PDB entry 4EZH | X-ray diffraction, 2.52 A resolution | chains A and C

Chain A:
Protein: Lysine-specific demethylase 6B
Organism: Mus musculus
Notes: EC 1.14.11.-
UniProtKB: Q5NCY0 (KDM6B_MOUSE); residues 1157-1643 here correspond to UniProt positions 1155-1641 (UniProt number = residue number - 2)
Sequence (486 residues; each row starts with the number of its first residue; note: 1 number in that range is skipped by the numbering (no residue carries it; nothing is unmodelled there)):
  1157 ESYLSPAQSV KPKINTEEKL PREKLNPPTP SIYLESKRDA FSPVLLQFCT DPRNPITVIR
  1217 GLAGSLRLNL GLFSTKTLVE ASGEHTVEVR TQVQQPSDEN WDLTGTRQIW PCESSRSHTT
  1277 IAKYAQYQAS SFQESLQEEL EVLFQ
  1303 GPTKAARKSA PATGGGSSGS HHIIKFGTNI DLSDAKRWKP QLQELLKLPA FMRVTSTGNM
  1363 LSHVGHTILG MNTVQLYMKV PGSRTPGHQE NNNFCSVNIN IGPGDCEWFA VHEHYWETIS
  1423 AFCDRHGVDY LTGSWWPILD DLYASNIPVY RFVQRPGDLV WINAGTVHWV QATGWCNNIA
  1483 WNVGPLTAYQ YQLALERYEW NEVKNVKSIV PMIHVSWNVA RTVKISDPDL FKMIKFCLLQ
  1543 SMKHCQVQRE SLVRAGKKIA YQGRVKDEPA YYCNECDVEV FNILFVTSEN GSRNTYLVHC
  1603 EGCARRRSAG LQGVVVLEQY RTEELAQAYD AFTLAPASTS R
Not modelled in the structure: 1303-1322, 1591-1596, 1639-1643
Ion coordination: Ni2+: His-1390, Glu-1392, His-1470 (together with N-oxalylglycine); Zn2+: Cys-1575, Cys-1578, Cys-1602, Cys-1605
Ligand contacts: N-oxalylglycine (OGA): Phe-1328, Tyr-1379, Lys-1381, Thr-1387, His-1390, Glu-1392, Ser-1398, Asn-1400, Trp-1410, Ile-1464, His-1470, Val-1472, Asn-1480, Ala-1482
Swiss-Prot annotation at these positions:
  - binding site (Fe cation): His-1390, Glu-1392, His-1470
  - binding site (Zn(2+)): Cys-1575, Cys-1578, Cys-1602, Cys-1605
From the paper describing this entry:
  - mutagenesis - E1244A, R1246A, D1333A, P1388A: abolished catalytic activity
  - Ni2+ coordination: His-1390, Glu-1392, His-1470
  - specificity-determining residues: Glu-1244, Arg-1246, Pro-1388

Chain C:
Protein: SYNTHESIZED methylation peptide
Sequence (11 residues; each row starts with the number of its first residue):
    24 AARKSAPATG G
Modified residues: Lys-27 (n-trimethyllysine; M3L)
From the paper describing this entry:
  - mutagenesis - R26A, P30F, P30G, P30S: abolished catalytic activity
  - mutagenesis - P30A: unchanged catalytic activity
  - post-translational modification sites: Ser-28

Interface between chain A and chain C:
Contacting residue pairs (35; chain A residue first):
  Glu-1244(A) / Arg-26(C)  salt bridge
  Glu-1244(A) / Ser-28(C)  hydrogen bond
  Arg-1246(A) / Ala-29(C)  hydrogen bond (side chain-backbone)
  Arg-1246(A) / Pro-30(C)  hydrogen bond (side chain-backbone)
  Arg-1246(A) / Ala-31(C)
  Cys-1268(A) / Thr-32(C)
  Glu-1269(A) / Thr-32(C)
  Ser-1270(A) / Ala-31(C)
  Ser-1270(A) / Thr-32(C)  hydrogen bond (backbone-backbone)
  Ser-1271(A) / Gly-33(C)
  Arg-1272(A) / Gly-33(C)  hydrogen bond (backbone-backbone)
  Arg-1272(A) / Gly-34(C)
  Asn-1331(A) / Arg-26(C)  hydrogen bond (backbone-side chain)
  Asn-1331(A) / Lys-27(C)
  Asn-1331(A) / Ser-28(C)  hydrogen bond
  Asn-1331(A) / Ala-29(C)  hydrogen bond (side chain-backbone)
  Asp-1333(A) / Arg-26(C)  salt bridge
  Ile-1370(A) / Ala-25(C)
  Leu-1371(A) / Ala-25(C)  hydrogen bond (backbone-backbone)
  Leu-1371(A) / Arg-26(C)
  Leu-1371(A) / Lys-27(C)  hydrogen bond (backbone-backbone)
  Gly-1372(A) / Lys-27(C)
  Gln-1377(A) / Lys-27(C)  hydrogen bond (side chain-backbone)
  Tyr-1379(A) / Lys-27(C)
  Glu-1392(A) / Lys-27(C)
  Asn-1393(A) / Lys-27(C)
  Ser-1398(A) / Lys-27(C)
  Thr-1434(A) / Pro-30(C)
  Gly-1435(A) / Pro-30(C)
  Ser-1436(A) / Thr-32(C)
  Ala-1482(A) / Lys-27(C)
  Trp-1483(A) / Lys-27(C)
  Asn-1484(A) / Lys-27(C)
  Ile-1511(A) / Ala-25(C)  hydrophobic
  Ile-1511(A) / Arg-26(C)
Also at the interface, not in a pair above, chain A (28 interface residues in all): Thr-1330, Thr-1369, Met-1373, Pro-1388
From the paper, about this interface:
  - residue pairs: Glu-1244(A)/Arg-26(C) (hydrogen bond), Asp-1333(A)/Arg-26(C) (hydrogen bond), Met-1373(A)/Lys-27(C) (hydrophobic contact), Pro-1388(A)/Pro-30(C) (hydrophobic contact)
  - interface residues, chain A: Arg-1246(A)
  - interface residues, chain C: Ala-24(C)

In short:
28 residues of chain A and 10 residues of chain C are in contact, with 11 hydrogen bonds and 2 salt bridges.
Among the polar pairs are Glu-1244(A)/Arg-26(C), Asp-1333(A)/Arg-26(C) and Glu-1244(A)/Ser-28(C). The paper
describes hydrogen bonds between Glu-1244(A) and Arg-26(C) and Asp-1333(A) and Arg-26(C); hydrophobic contacts
between Met-1373(A) and Lys-27(C) and Pro-1388(A) and Pro-30(C). From the paper: E1244A, R1246A and D1333A of
chain A, among others, abolish catalytic activity; interface residues Arg-1246(A) and Ala-24(C); 9
substitutions were tested in all.
Here chain A is Lysine-specific demethylase 6B (Mus musculus) and chain C is SYNTHESIZED methylation peptide.
Entry 4EZH (the crystal structure of KDM6B bound with H3K27me3 peptide) was determined by X-ray diffraction
together with 4EYU, 4EZ4, 4ASK and 2XUE from the same study.
